6ZAD - chain A; structure by X-ray diffraction, 2.24 A resolution.

[Chain A]
Protein: Phosphatidylinositol 4,5-bisphosphate 3-kinase catalytic subunit delta isoform
Organism: Mus musculus
Notes: EC 2.7.1.153
UniProtKB: O35904 (PK3CD_MOUSE); the construct has insertions or renumbered stretches relative to UniProt, so the offset changes along the chain: 106-507 = UniProt 106-507; 509-1044 = UniProt 508-1043
Amino-acid sequence (940 residues; numbered 105 to 1044; the number before each row is that of its first residue):
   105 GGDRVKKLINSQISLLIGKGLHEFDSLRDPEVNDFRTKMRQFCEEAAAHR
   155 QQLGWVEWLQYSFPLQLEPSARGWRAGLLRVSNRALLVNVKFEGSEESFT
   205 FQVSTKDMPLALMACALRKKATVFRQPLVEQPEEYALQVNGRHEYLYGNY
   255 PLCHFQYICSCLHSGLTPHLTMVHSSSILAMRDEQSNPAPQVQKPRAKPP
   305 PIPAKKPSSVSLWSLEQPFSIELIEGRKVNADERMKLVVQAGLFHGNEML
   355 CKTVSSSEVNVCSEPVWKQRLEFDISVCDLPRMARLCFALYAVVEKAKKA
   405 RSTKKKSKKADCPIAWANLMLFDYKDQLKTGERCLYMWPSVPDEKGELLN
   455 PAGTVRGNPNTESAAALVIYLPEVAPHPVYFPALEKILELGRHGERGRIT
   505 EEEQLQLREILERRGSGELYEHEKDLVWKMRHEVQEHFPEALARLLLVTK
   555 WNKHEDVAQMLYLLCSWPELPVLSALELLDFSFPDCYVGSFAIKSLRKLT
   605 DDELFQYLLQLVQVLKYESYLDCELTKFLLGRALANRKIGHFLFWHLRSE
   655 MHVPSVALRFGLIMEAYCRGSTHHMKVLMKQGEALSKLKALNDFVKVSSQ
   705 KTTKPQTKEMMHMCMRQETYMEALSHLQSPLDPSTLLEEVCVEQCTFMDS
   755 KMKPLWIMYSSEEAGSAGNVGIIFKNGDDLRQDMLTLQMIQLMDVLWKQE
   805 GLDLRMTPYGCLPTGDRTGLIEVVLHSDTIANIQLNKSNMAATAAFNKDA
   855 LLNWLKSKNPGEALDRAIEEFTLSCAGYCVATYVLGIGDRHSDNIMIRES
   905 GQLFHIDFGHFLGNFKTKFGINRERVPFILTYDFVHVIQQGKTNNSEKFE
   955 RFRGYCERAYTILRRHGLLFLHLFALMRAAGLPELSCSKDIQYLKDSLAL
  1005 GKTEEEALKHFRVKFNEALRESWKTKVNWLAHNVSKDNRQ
Not modelled in the structure: 105-106, 178-186, 295-314, 399-414, 446-451, 518-520, 919-926, 1033-1044
Differences from the reference sequence: expression tag (105); insertion (508)
UniProt features mapped onto this chain:
  - region: F751 to K757 (G-loop), G890 to N898 (Catalytic loop), H909 to T935 (Activation loop)
  - modified residue: Y524 (Phosphotyrosine), S1039 (Phosphoserine)
Ligand contacts: QDW (methoxymethyloxathiatetraazatetracyclodocosahexaenedione): M752, P758, W760, I777, K779, L784, D787, Y813, I825, E826, V827, V828, S831, T833, M900, F908, I910, D911

[Overview]
Ligands of chain A: compound QDW.
Chain A is Phosphatidylinositol 4,5-bisphosphate 3-kinase catalytic subunit delta isoform (Mus musculus); the
structure, PI3K Delta in complex with methoxymethyloxathiatetraazatetracyclodocosahexaenedione, was determined
by X-ray diffraction, deposited together with 6ZAA and 6ZAC.
